Entry 9IP3 (electron microscopy, 3.10 A resolution); this record covers chains A and C of the 5 polymer chains in the assembly.

== Chain A ==
Name: Maltose/maltodextrin-binding periplasmic protein, RNA-directed RNA polymerase L
Source organism: Escherichia coli (strain K12)
Notes: EC 2.7.7.48, 3.6.1.-, 2.7.7.88, 2.1.1.375
Reference sequence: chimeric construct of P0AEX9, Q05318: residues -382 to -19 from P0AEX9 (MALE_ECOLI) positions 29-392 (UniProt number = residue number + 411); residues 1-1400 from Q05318 positions 1-1400 (same numbers)
Sequence (1839 residues; each row starts with the number of its first residue; numbers below 1 keep their minus sign (Met-428 is residue -428)):
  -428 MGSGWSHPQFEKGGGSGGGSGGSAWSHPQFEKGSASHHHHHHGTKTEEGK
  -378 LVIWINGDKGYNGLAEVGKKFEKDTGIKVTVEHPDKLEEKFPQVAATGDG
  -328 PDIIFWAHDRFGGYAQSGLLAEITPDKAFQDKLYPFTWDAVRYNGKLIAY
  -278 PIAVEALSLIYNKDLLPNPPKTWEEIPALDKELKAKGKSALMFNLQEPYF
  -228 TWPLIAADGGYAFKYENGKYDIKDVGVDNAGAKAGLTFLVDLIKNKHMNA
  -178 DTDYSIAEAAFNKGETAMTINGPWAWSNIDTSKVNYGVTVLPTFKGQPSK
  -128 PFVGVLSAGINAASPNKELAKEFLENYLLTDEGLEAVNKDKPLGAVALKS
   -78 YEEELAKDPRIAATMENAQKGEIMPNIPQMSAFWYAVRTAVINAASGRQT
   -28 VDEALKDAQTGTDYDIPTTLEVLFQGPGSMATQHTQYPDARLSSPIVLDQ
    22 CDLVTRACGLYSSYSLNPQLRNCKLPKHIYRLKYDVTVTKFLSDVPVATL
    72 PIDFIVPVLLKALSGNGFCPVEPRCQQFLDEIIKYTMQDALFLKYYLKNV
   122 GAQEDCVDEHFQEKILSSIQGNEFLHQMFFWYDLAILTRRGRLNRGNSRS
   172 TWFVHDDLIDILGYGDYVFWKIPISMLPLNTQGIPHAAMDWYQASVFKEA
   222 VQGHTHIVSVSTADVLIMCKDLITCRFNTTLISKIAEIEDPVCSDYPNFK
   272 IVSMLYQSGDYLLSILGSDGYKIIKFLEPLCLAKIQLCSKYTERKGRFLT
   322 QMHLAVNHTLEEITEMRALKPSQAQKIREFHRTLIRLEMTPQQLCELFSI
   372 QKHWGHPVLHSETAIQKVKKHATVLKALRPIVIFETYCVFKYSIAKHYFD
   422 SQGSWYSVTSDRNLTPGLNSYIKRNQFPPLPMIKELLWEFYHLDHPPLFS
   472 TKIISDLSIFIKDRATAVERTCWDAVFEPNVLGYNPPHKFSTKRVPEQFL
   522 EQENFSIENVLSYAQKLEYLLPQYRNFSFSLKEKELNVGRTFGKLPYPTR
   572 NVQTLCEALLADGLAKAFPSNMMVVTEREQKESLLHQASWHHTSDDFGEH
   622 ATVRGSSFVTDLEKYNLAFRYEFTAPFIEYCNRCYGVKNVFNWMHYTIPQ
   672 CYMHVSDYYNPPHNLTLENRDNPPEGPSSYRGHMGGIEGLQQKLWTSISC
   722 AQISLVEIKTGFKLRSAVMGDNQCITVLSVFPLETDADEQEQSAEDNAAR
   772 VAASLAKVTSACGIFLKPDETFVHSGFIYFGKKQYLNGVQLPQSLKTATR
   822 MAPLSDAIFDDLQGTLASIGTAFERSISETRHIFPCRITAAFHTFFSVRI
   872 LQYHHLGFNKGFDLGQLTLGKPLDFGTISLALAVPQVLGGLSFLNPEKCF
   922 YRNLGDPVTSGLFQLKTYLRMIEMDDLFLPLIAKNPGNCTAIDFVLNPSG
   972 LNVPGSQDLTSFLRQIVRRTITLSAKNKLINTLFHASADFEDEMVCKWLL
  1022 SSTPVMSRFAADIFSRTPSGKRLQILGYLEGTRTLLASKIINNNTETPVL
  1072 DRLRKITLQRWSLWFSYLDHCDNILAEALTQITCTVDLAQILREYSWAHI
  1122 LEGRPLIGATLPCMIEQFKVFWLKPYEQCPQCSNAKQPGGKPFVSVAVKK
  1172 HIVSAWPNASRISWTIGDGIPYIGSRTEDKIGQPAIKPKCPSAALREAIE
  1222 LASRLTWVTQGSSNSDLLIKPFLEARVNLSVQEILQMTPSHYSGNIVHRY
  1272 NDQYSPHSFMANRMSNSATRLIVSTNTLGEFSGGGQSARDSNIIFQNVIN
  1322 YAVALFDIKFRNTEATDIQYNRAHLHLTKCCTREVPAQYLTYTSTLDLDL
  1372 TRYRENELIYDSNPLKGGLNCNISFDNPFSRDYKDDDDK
Unresolved in the structure: -428 to 5, 612-621, 1195-1203, 1305-1308, 1394-1410
Differences from the reference sequence: initiating methionine (-428); expression tag (-427 to -383, 1401-1410); linker (-18 to 0)
Swiss-Prot annotation at these positions:
  - motif: Gly741 to Gln744 (Essential for both viral transcription and replication)
Cystine bridges: Cys1105-Cys1352
Metal / ion sites: Zn2+: Cys1150, Cys1153, His1345, His1347

== Chain C ==
Name: Maltose/maltodextrin-binding periplasmic protein, Polymerase cofactor VP35
Source organism: Escherichia coli (strain K12)
Reference sequence: chimeric construct of P0AEX9, Q05127: residues -302 to 61 from P0AEX9 (MALE_ECOLI) positions 29-392 (UniProt number = residue number + 331); residues 80-340 from Q05127 positions 80-340 (same numbers)
Sequence (657 residues; row label = number of the first residue in the row; numbers below 1 keep their minus sign (Met-316 is residue -316)):
  -316 MGSSHHHHHHGTKTEEGKLVIWINGDKGYNGLAEVGKKFEKDTGIKVTVE
  -266 HPDKLEEKFPQVAATGDGPDIIFWAHDRFGGYAQSGLLAEITPDKAFQDK
  -216 LYPFTWDAVRYNGKLIAYPIAVEALSLIYNKDLLPNPPKTWEEIPALDKE
  -166 LKAKGKSALMFNLQEPYFTWPLIAADGGYAFKYENGKYDIKDVGVDNAGA
  -116 KAGLTFLVDLIKNKHMNADTDYSIAEAAFNKGETAMTINGPWAWSNIDTS
   -66 KVNYGVTVLPTFKGQPSKPFVGVLSAGINAASPNKELAKEFLENYLLTDE
   -16 GLEAVNKDKPLGAVALKSYEEELAKDPRIAATMENAQKGEIMPNIPQMSA
    34 FWYAVRTAVINAASGRQTVDEALKDAQTGTDYDIPTTENLYFQGGSNHSF
    84 EEVVQTLASLATVVQQQTIASESLEQRITSLENGLKPVYDMAKTISSLNR
   134 VCAEMVAKYDLLVMTTGRATATAAATEAYWAEHGQPPPGPSLYEESAIRG
   184 KIESRDETVPQSVREAFNNLNSTTSLTEENFGKPDISAKDLRNIMYDHLP
   234 GFGTAFHQLVQVICKLGKDSNSLDIIHAEFQASLAEGDSPQCALIQITKR
   284 VPIFQDAAPPVIHIRSRGDIPRACQKSLRPVPPSPKIDRGWVCVFQLQDG
   334 KTLGLKI
Unresolved in the structure: -316 to 123, 180-340
Differences from the reference sequence: initiating methionine (-316); expression tag (-315 to -303); linker (62-79)
Swiss-Prot annotation at these positions:
  - modified residue: Ser187 (Phosphoserine), Ser205 (Phosphoserine), Thr206 (Phosphothreonine), Thr207 (Phosphothreonine), Ser208 (Phosphoserine), Thr210 (Phosphothreonine), Ser310 (Phosphoserine), Ser317 (Phosphoserine)
  - cross-link: Lys309 (Glycyl lysine isopeptide (Lys-Gly) (interchain with G-Cter in ubiquitin))

== Chain A / chain C interface ==
Pairs across the interface - 52 pairs, chain A then chain C:
  Leu396(A) - Thr148(C)
  Leu396(A) - Thr149(C)
  Lys397(A) - Met147(C)
  Lys397(A) - Thr148(C)
  Lys397(A) - Thr149(C)  hydrogen bond (backbone-backbone)
  Ala398(A) - Val146(C)  hydrophobic
  Ala398(A) - Met147(C)
  Leu399(A) - Val146(C)
  Leu399(A) - Met147(C)  hydrogen bond (backbone-backbone)
  Leu399(A) - Thr149(C)
  Arg400(A) - Leu145(C)
  Arg400(A) - Val146(C)
  Pro401(A) - Tyr142(C)
  Pro401(A) - Leu145(C)
  Ile402(A) - Tyr142(C)  hydrophobic
  Ile402(A) - Asp143(C)
  Ile404(A) - Met147(C)  hydrophobic
  Phe405(A) - Tyr142(C)
  Gln536(A) - Glu165(C)
  Lys537(A) - His166(C)  hydrogen bond (backbone-side chain)
  Leu538(A) - Ala161(C)
  Leu538(A) - Tyr162(C)
  Glu539(A) - His166(C)
  Leu541(A) - Ala158(C)  hydrophobic
  Leu542(A) - Tyr162(C)
  Leu542(A) - Pro171(C)  hydrophobic
  Pro543(A) - Pro171(C)
  Pro543(A) - Gly172(C)
  Pro543(A) - Pro173(C)
  Arg546(A) - Pro171(C)  hydrogen bond (side chain-backbone)
  Arg546(A) - Pro173(C)  hydrogen bond (side chain-backbone)
  Arg546(A) - Leu175(C)
  Tyr642(A) - Thr153(C)
  Tyr642(A) - Ala157(C)  hydrophobic
  Glu643(A) - Met147(C)
  Glu643(A) - Thr149(C)
  Glu643(A) - Gly150(C)  hydrogen bond (side chain-backbone)
  Glu643(A) - Thr153(C)  hydrogen bond
  Asn660(A) - Ala161(C)
  His666(A) - Ala154(C)
  Tyr667(A) - Ala154(C)
  Tyr667(A) - Ala157(C)  hydrophobic
  Tyr667(A) - Ala158(C)
  Pro670(A) - Ala154(C)  hydrophobic
  Pro670(A) - Tyr176(C)
  Gln671(A) - Thr155(C)  hydrogen bond
  Gln671(A) - Ala158(C)
  Gln671(A) - Leu175(C)
  Gln671(A) - Tyr176(C)
  Gly703(A) - Tyr176(C)
  Met705(A) - Arg151(C)
  Met705(A) - Tyr176(C)  hydrophobic
Interface residues without a listed pair, chain A (28 interface residues in all): Arg641, Arg702
Interface residues without a listed pair, chain C (25 interface residues in all): Pro170, Ser174
From the paper, about this interface:
  - specific contacts: Gln671(A)-Tyr176(C)

== Overview ==
Chain A and chain C form an interface of 28 and 25 residues respectively, with 8 hydrogen bonds. Polar
contacts include Lys537(A)-His166(C), Arg546(A)-Pro171(C) and Arg546(A)-Pro173(C). The authors report a
contact between Gln671(A) and Tyr176(C). Cys1150(A), Cys1153(A), His1345(A) and His1347(A) form the Zn2+ site.
Here chain A is Maltose/maltodextrin-binding periplasmic protein, RNA-directed RNA polymerase L and chain C is
Maltose/maltodextrin-binding periplasmic protein, Polymerase cofactor VP35, both from Escherichia coli (strain
K12). Entry 9IP3 (Cryo-EM structure of the RNA-dependent RNA polymerase complex in a compact conformation from
Ebola virus) was determined by electron microscopy, deposited together with 9IP2 and 9IP4.
